9E04 - chains H and D of the 9 polymer chains in the assembly; structure by electron microscopy, 3.20 A resolution.

[Chain H]
Protein: Multicopper oxidase CueO
Reference sequence: A0A444R4G2 (A0A444R4G2_ECOLX); numbering as in UniProt (aligned over 1-28)
Sequence (28 residues; row label = number of the first residue in the row):
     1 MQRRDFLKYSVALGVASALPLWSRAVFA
Not modelled in the structure: 20-28

[Chain D]
Protein: Sec-independent protein translocase protein TatB homolog
From: Nitratifractor salsuginis
Reference sequence: E6X1H0 (E6X1H0_NITSE); residue numbers follow UniProt; this construct covers 1-185
Sequence (193 residues; each row starts with the number of its first residue):
     1 MFGMGFSEILVIALVAILFLGPDKLPEAMVQIAKFFNSVRKTINEAKSTF
    51 EEELHLKELKEEALSYRQSLSEVGSDISGFKNAISNHTDELQEAIEIARS
   101 GMPTDRLNESVDDLLEEDEPTGETSQRPGVTEYKEMARKALEEAENSAEA
   151 QTAETPSVEDKGPESSPKESSRPAGFKHLDNEANAWSHPQFEK
Not modelled in the structure: 49-193
Differences from the reference sequence: expression tag (186-193)

[How chain H and chain D interact]
Residue-residue contacts (6):
  Tyr-9(H) with Thr-42(D); Glu-45(D); Ala-46(D), hydrophobic
  Ala-12(H) with Thr-42(D); Ile-43(D), hydrophobic
  Leu-19(H) with Met-1(D)
Other interface residues (no listed pair), chain H (6 interface residues in all): Leu-13, Val-15, Ser-17
Other interface residues (no listed pair), chain D (7 interface residues in all): Phe-2, Val-39

[In short]
6 residues of chain H and 7 residues of chain D are in contact.
Chain H is Multicopper oxidase CueO and chain D is Sec-independent protein translocase protein TatB homolog
(Nitratifractor salsuginis); the structure, Cryo-EM structure of TatBC-CueO signal peptide complex from
Nitratifractor salsuginis, was determined by electron microscopy.
